PDB entry 9ERK | electron microscopy, 2.80 A resolution | chains A and E of the 6 polymer chains in the assembly

Chain A:
Name: Na(+)-translocating ferredoxin:NAD(+) oxidoreductase complex subunit A
Organism: Acetobacterium woodii DSM 1030
Notes: EC 7.2.1.2
UniProt: H6LC28 (RNFA_ACEWD); residue numbers follow UniProt; this construct covers 1-191
Sequence (191 residues; numbered 1 to 191; the number before each row is that of its first residue):
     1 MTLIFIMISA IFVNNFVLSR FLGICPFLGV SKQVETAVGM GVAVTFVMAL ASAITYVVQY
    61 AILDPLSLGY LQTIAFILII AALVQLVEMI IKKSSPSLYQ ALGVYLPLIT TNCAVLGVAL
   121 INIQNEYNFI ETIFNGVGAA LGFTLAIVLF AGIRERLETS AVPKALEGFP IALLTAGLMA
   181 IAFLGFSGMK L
Metal / ion sites: Na+ site 1: Leu-18, Ala-180; Na+ site 2 near Leu-18 (its only coordinating residue here); 2Fe-2S cluster Fe: Cys-25, Cys-113 (shared with Cys-25(E), Cys-108(E) of chain E)
Ligand contacts: 2Fe-2S cluster (FES): Leu-22, Ile-24, Cys-25, Pro-26, Thr-111, Asn-112, Cys-113
From the paper describing this entry:
  - mutagenesis - Y105A: decreased growth
  - mutagenesis - T110G: abolished growth
  - mutagenesis - T111G: unchanged growth
  - mutagenesis - Y105A: decreased catalytic activity
  - mutagenesis - Y105A, T111G: abolished growth in response to under 2 mM NaCl

Chain E:
Name: Na(+)-translocating ferredoxin:NAD(+) oxidoreductase complex subunit E
Organism: Acetobacterium woodii DSM 1030
Notes: EC 7.2.1.2
UniProt: H6LC29 (RNFE_ACEWD); residue numbers follow UniProt; this construct covers 1-196
Sequence (196 residues; row label = number of the first residue in the row):
     1 MNFMKNLTRG IIRENPTFVL VLGMCPTLAV TTSAINGMGM GLATMLVLIG SNVAISALRK
    61 VIPDNIRIPA FVVVIASFVT IVGMLMKAYV PALDAALGIF IPLIVVNCII LARAEAFAFS
   121 NGIADSFADA VGMGLGFTLA LTILGSIREI LGAGSIFGFS LFGAAYEPVL LMILPPGAFL
   181 TLGLLIGLIN WKTKKA
Metal / ion sites: Na+ site 1 near Val-21 (its only coordinating residue here); 2Fe-2S cluster Fe: Cys-25, Cys-108 (shared with Cys-25(A), Cys-113(A) of chain A); Na+ site 2: Leu-103, Val-106; Na+ site 3 near Glu-115 (its only coordinating residue here)
Ligand contacts: 2Fe-2S cluster (FES): Gly-23, Met-24, Cys-25, Pro-26, Val-106, Asn-107, Cys-108
From the paper describing this entry:
  - binding site for Na+: Glu-115
  - conformationally variable residues (side-chain flip): Arg-67
  - binding site for Na+: Val-106 (from molecular simulation)
  - mutagenesis - N107A, E115Q: decreased growth
  - mutagenesis - L103G, V106G, E115K: abolished growth
  - mutagenesis - E115A: unchanged growth
  - mutagenesis - R67A, L103G: decreased catalytic activity
  - mutagenesis - R67A: abolished growth in response to H2 and CO2

How chain A and chain E interact:
Contacting residue pairs (35):
  Phe-21(A) with Cys-25(E); Leu-28(E); Pro-175(E); Phe-179(E), hydrophobic
  Leu-22(A) with Cys-25(E), hydrogen bond (backbone-side chain)
  Ile-24(A) with Met-24(E), hydrophobic
  Cys-25(A) with Gly-23(E); Met-24(E); Cys-108(E), hydrophobic
  Ile-74(A) with Ala-76(E), hydrophobic
  Ile-77(A) with Val-106(E), hydrophobic
  Leu-78(A) with Pro-69(E), hydrophobic
  Ala-81(A) with Val-72(E), hydrophobic
  Gln-85(A) with Asn-65(E); Ile-68(E)
  Pro-107(A) with Glu-115(E)
  Thr-110(A) with Val-106(E)
  Thr-111(A) with Val-106(E); Asn-107(E); Cys-108(E); Leu-111(E)
  Cys-113(A) with Cys-25(E), hydrophobic; Val-106(E)
  Ala-165(A) with Asn-190(E), hydrogen bond (backbone-side chain)
  Phe-169(A) with Val-21(E), hydrophobic
  Pro-170(A) with Gly-183(E); Ile-186(E), hydrophobic; Gly-187(E)
  Leu-173(A) with Phe-179(E); Gly-183(E)
  Leu-174(A) with Leu-180(E)
  Ala-176(A) with Phe-179(E), hydrophobic
  Gly-177(A) with Phe-179(E)
  Ala-180(A) with Pro-176(E), hydrophobic
  Ile-181(A) with Pro-176(E), hydrophobic
Other interface residues (no listed pair), chain A (33 interface residues in all): Ser-19, Tyr-70, Thr-73, Glu-88, Met-89, Leu-108, Leu-116, Gln-124, Leu-166, Leu-178, Leu-184
Other interface residues (no listed pair), chain E (36 interface residues in all): Leu-22, Ala-29, Arg-67, Val-73, Ser-77, Thr-80, Met-84, Ile-99, Phe-100, Pro-102, Leu-103, Val-105, Leu-182

In short:
The interface between chain A and chain E involves 33 residues on one side and 36 on the other, with 2
hydrogen bonds. Among the polar pairs are Leu-22(A)/Cys-25(E) and Ala-165(A)/Asn-190(E). The paper reports a
binding site for Na+ at Glu-115(E) and Val-106(E); L103G, V106G and E115K of chain E abolish growth; 10
substitutions were tested in all.
Here chain A is Na(+)-translocating ferredoxin:NAD(+) oxidoreductase complex subunit A and chain E is
Na(+)-translocating ferredoxin:NAD(+) oxidoreductase complex subunit E, both from Acetobacterium woodii DSM
1030. Entry 9ERK (Cryo-EM structure of sodium pumping Rnf complex from Acetobacterium woodii reduced with low
potential ferredoxin (consensus ...) was determined by electron microscopy (same publication as 9ERI, 9ERJ and
9ERL).
